PDB entry 3BG1 | X-ray diffraction, 3.00 A resolution | chains E and F of the 8 polymer chains in the assembly

[Chain E]
Molecule: Protein SEC13 homolog
Organism: Homo sapiens
Reference sequence: P55735 (SEC13_HUMAN); residues 1-316 here = UniProt positions 1-316
Amino-acid sequence (316 residues; numbered 1 to 316; the number before each row is that of its first residue):
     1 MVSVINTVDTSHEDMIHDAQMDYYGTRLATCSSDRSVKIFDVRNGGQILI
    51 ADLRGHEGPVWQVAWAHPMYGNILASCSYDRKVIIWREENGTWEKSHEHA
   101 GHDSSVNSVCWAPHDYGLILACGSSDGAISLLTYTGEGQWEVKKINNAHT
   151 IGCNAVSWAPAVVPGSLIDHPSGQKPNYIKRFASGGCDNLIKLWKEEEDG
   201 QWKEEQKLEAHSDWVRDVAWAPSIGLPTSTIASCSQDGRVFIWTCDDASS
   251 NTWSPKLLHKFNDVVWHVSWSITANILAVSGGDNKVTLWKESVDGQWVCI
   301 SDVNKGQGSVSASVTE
Disordered / not traced: 1-13, 165-170, 305-316
Curated features (UniProtKB/Swiss-Prot):
  - modified residue: Val2 (N-acetylvaline), Ser184 (Phosphoserine), Ser309 (Phosphoserine)

[Chain F]
Molecule: Nucleoporin NUP145
Organism: Saccharomyces cerevisiae
Notes: EC 3.4.21.-; fragment: Nucleoporin NUP145C
Reference sequence: P49687 (NU145_YEAST); residues 125-552 here correspond to UniProt positions 731-1158 (UniProt number = residue number + 606)
Amino-acid sequence (442 residues; numbered 111 to 552; the number before each row is that of its first residue):
   111 MGSSHHHHHHSGDPFSECNDEIDNAKLIMKERRFTASYTFAKFSTGSMLL
   161 TKDIVGKSGVSIKRLPTELQRKFLFDDVYLDKEIEKVTIEARKSNPYPQI
   211 SESSLLFKDALDYMEKTSSDYNLWKLSSILFDPVSYPYKTDNDQVKMALL
   261 KKERHCRLTSWIVSQIGPEIEEKIRNSSNEIEQIFLYLLLNDVVRASKLA
   311 IESKNGHLSVLISYLGSNDPRIRDLAELQLQKWSTGGCSIDKNISKIYKL
   361 LSGSPFEGLFSLKELESEFSWLCLLNLTLCYGQIDEYSLESLVQSHLDKF
   411 SLPYDDPIGVIFQLYAANENTEKLYKEVRQRTNALDVQFCWYLIQTLRFN
   461 GTRVFSKETSDEATFAFAAQLEFAQLHGHSLFVSCFLNDDKAAEDTIKRL
   511 VMREITLLRASTNDHILNRLKIPSQLIFNAQALKDRYEGNYL
Disordered / not traced: 111-129
Differences from the reference sequence: expression tag (111-124)
Curated features (UniProtKB/Swiss-Prot):
  - modified residue: Thr145 (Phosphothreonine)

[Interface between chain E and chain F]
Residue-residue contacts (95):
  Met15(E) with Lys162(F)
  Ile16(E) with Ser168(F)
  His17(E) with Phe144(F); Tyr148(F), hydrogen bond (backbone-side chain); Phe150(F)
  Asp18(E) with Lys152(F), salt bridge
  Ala19(E) with Phe150(F); Leu160(F); Val170(F), hydrophobic
  Met21(E) with Ser154(F); Leu160(F), hydrophobic; Ile172(F), hydrophobic
  Asp22(E) with Tyr547(F), hydrogen bond
  Tyr23(E) with Met512(F); Arg513(F); Tyr547(F)
  Tyr24(E) with Met512(F); Arg513(F); Ala540(F); Leu543(F); Lys544(F), hydrogen bond (side chain-backbone); Tyr547(F), hydrophobic
  Thr26(E) with Tyr547(F), hydrogen bond; Tyr551(F)
  Arg27(E) with Tyr547(F); Tyr551(F)
  Leu28(E) with Leu160(F), hydrophobic; Val170(F), hydrophobic; Ile172(F), hydrophobic
  Thr30(E) with Ser168(F); Val170(F)
  Lys38(E) with Ser168(F)
  Phe40(E) with Lys167(F); Ser168(F)
  Asp41(E) with Tyr551(F), hydrogen bond
  Val42(E) with Ile172(F), hydrophobic
  Arg43(E) with Tyr551(F), hydrogen bond
  Gln47(E) with Gly166(F); Lys167(F), hydrogen bond (side chain-backbone); Ser168(F); Val170(F), hydrogen bond (side chain-backbone)
  Trp61(E) with Ile138(F), hydrophobic; Arg142(F); Phe144(F), hydrophobic
  Gln62(E) with Lys152(F)
  His67(E) with Leu543(F)
  Pro68(E) with Leu543(F)
  Asn72(E) with Tyr547(F); Asn550(F), hydrogen bond
  Tyr79(E) with Ile138(F), hydrophobic
  Asn90(E) with Leu552(F)
  Ser105(E) with Arg142(F), hydrogen bond
  Asn107(E) with Arg142(F), hydrogen bond
  Ser125(E) with Arg142(F), hydrogen bond
  Val163(E) with Lys501(F)
  Asp213(E) with Arg143(F), salt bridge
  Trp214(E) with Arg143(F)
  Arg216(E) with Arg142(F), hydrogen bond (side chain-backbone); Arg143(F), hydrogen bond (side chain-backbone); Phe144(F)
  Ser223(E) with Asp505(F)
  Ile224(E) with Phe475(F)
  Gly225(E) with Asp505(F), hydrogen bond (backbone-side chain)
  Gln236(E) with Arg143(F)
  Trp266(E) with Arg143(F); Phe144(F), hydrophobic; Thr145(F); Tyr148(F), hydrophobic; Thr149(F)
  His267(E) with Tyr148(F), hydrogen bond; Phe150(F); Lys152(F)
  Ser269(E) with Lys152(F); Phe153(F)
  Trp270(E) with Phe153(F)
  Ser271(E) with Phe153(F)
  Ile272(E) with Ser154(F); Thr155(F); Arg509(F)
  Thr273(E) with Ala479(F); Glu482(F), hydrogen bond
  Ala278(E) with Phe153(F), hydrophobic
  Ser280(E) with Phe150(F); Ala151(F), hydrogen bond (side chain-backbone)
  Gly282(E) with Ser147(F), hydrogen bond (backbone-side chain)
  Asn284(E) with Ser147(F), hydrogen bond; Thr149(F)
  Val286(E) with Ala151(F), hydrophobic
  Leu288(E) with Phe153(F), hydrophobic; Leu175(F), hydrophobic
  Asp294(E) with Gln440(F)
  Val303(E) with Thr161(F)
  Asn304(E) with Thr161(F); Asp163(F); Lys173(F)
Other interface residues (no listed pair), chain E (63 interface residues in all): Gln20, Pro59, Met69, Gly71, Glu88, Gly91, Asp263, Ile276, Leu277, Val293
Other interface residues (no listed pair), chain F (47 interface residues in all): Glu141, Ala146, Met158, Leu159, Phe483, Ala502

[Summary]
The interface between chain E and chain F involves 63 residues on one side and 47 on the other, with 20
hydrogen bonds and 2 salt bridges. Polar pairs include Asp18(E)-Lys152(F), Asp213(E)-Arg143(F) and
His17(E)-Tyr148(F).
Chain E is Protein SEC13 homolog (Homo sapiens) and chain F is Nucleoporin NUP145 (Saccharomyces cerevisiae);
the structure, Architecture of a Coat for the Nuclear Pore Membrane, was determined by X-ray diffraction
together with 3BG0 from the same study.
